PDB entry 7UZW | electron microscopy, 3.55 A resolution | chains H and G of the 8 polymer chains in the assembly

Chain H:
Protein: CRISPR system Cms protein Csm4
Organism: Staphylococcus epidermidis RP62A
UniProtKB: Q5HK92 (Q5HK92_STAEQ); residues 1-304 here = UniProt positions 1-304
Amino-acid sequence (304 residues; each row starts with the number of its first residue):
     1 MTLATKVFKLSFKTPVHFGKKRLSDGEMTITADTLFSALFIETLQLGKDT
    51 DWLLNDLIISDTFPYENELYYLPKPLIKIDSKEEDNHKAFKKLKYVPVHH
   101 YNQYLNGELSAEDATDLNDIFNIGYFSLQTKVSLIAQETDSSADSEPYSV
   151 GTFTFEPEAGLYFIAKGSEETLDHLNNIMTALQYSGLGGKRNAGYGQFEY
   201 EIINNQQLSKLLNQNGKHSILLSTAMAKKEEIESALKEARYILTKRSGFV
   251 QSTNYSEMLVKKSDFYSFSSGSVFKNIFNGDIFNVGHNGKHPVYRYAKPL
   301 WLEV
Unresolved in the structure: 1-4, 78-84

Chain G:
Molecule: crRNA
Organism: Staphylococcus epidermidis RP62A
Notes: fragment: Repeat plus Spacer sequence 1
Sequence (43 nucleotides; row label = number of the first residue in the row):
     1 ACGAGAACACGUAUGCCGAAGUAUAUAAAUCAUCAGUACAAAG
Unresolved in the structure: 32-43

Interface between chain H and chain G:
Pairs across the interface - 47 pairs, chain H then chain G:
  His-17(H) with A4(G), salt bridge to the phosphate
  Phe-18(H) with A4(G), phosphate contact
  Lys-20(H) with G3(G), hydrogen bond to the sugar
  Lys-21(H) with G3(G), hydrogen bond to the sugar
  Arg-22(H) with G3(G), sugar contact
  Leu-23(H) with A4(G), phosphate contact; A7(G), base contact
  Thr-34(H) with C2(G), sugar contact; G3(G), phosphate contact
  Ser-37(H) with C2(G), hydrogen bond to the phosphate
  Ala-38(H) with C2(G), base contact
  Phe-40(H) with A1(G), base contact
  Ile-41(H) with A1(G), sugar contact; C2(G), base contact
  Leu-44(H) with A1(G), base contact
  Thr-130(H) with A9(G), hydrogen bond to the base
  Lys-131(H) with A9(G), salt bridge to the phosphate
  Val-132(H) with A7(G), hydrogen bond to the sugar; C8(G), sugar contact; A9(G), hydrogen bond to the phosphate
  Ser-133(H) with A7(G), base contact
  Leu-134(H) with C8(G), phosphate contact; C10(G), sugar contact
  Ile-135(H) with C8(G), hydrogen bond to the phosphate
  Pro-147(H) with A9(G), base contact
  Tyr-148(H) with A7(G), stacking on the base
  Gly-186(H) with C2(G), hydrogen bond to the base
  Leu-187(H) with C2(G), base contact
  Gly-189(H) with G5(G), phosphate contact
  Lys-190(H) with A6(G), base contact; A7(G), base contact
  Arg-191(H) with C2(G), base contact
  Asn-192(H) with A6(G), hydrogen bond to the phosphate
  Ser-247(H) with G3(G), hydrogen bond to the base
  Phe-249(H) with G3(G), base contact; A4(G), stacking on the base
  Gln-251(H) with A1(G), phosphate contact; C2(G), base contact; A4(G), hydrogen bond to the sugar
  Ser-252(H) with A1(G), phosphate contact
  Glu-257(H) with A4(G), base contact
  Lys-261(H) with G3(G), base contact
  Lys-262(H) with C2(G), salt bridge to the phosphate; G3(G), salt bridge to the phosphate
  His-291(H) with A1(G), base contact
  Pro-292(H) with A1(G), base contact
  Val-293(H) with A1(G), base contact
Interface residues without a listed pair, chain H (42 interface residues in all): Gly-19, Gly-188, Gly-248, Val-250, Met-258, Tyr-294

In short:
The interface between chain H and chain G involves 42 residues on one side and 10 on the other, with 11
hydrogen bonds, 4 salt bridges and 2 aromatic stacking contacts. Polar contacts include Thr-130(H)/A9(G),
Gly-186(H)/C2(G) and Ser-247(H)/G3(G).
Here chain H is CRISPR system Cms protein Csm4 and chain G is crRNA, both from Staphylococcus epidermidis
RP62A. Entry 7UZW (Staphylococcus epidermidis RP62a CRISPR effector subcomplex) was determined by electron
microscopy (same publication as 7UZX, 7UZY, 7UZZ, 7V00, 7V01 and 7V02).
